Entry 2XRO (X-ray diffraction, 3.40 A resolution); this record covers chains E and X of the 6 polymer chains in the assembly.

Chain E:
Molecule: Hth-type transcriptional regulator ttgv
Organism: Pseudomonas putida
UniProtKB: Q93PU6 (TTGV_PSEPU); residue numbers follow UniProt; this construct covers 14-253
Sequence (241 residues; row label = number of the first residue in the row):
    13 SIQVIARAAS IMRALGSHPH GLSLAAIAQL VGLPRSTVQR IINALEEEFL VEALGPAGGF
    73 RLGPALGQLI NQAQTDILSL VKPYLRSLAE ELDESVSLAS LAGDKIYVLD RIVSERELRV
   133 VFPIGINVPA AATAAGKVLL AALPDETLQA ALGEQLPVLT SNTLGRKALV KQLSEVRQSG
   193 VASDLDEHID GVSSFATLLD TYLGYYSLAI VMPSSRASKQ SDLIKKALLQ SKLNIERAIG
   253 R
Not modelled in the structure: 13-14
Differences from the reference sequence: expression tag (13); engineered mutation Ser-109 (Cys in Q93PU6), Ser-205 (Cys in Q93PU6)
Swiss-Prot annotation at these positions:
  - DNA-binding region: Leu-36 to Glu-59 (H-T-H motif)
From the paper describing this entry:
  - binding site for Ttgv operator DNA (chain X): Arg-19, Ser-35, Arg-47, Ser-48, Thr-49, Gln-51, Arg-52
  - mutagenesis - R47A, T49A, R52A: decreased binding to Ttgv operator DNA (chain X) (citing earlier work)
  - mutagenesis - S35A: decreased binding to Ttgv operator DNA (chain X)

Chain X:
Molecule: Ttgv operator DNA
Sequence (42 nucleotides; numbered 1 to 42; the number before each row is that of its first residue):
     1 GAGTATCACA TAATGCTACA CTCTACCGCA TTACGATTCA GC

Chain E / chain X interface:
Pairs across the interface (14):
  Gln-15(E) / DA33(X)  phosphate contact
  Val-16(E) / DA33(X)  hydrogen bond to the phosphate
  Ser-35(E) / DT22(X)  sugar contact
  Ser-35(E) / DC23(X)  hydrogen bond to the phosphate
  Leu-36(E) / DC23(X)  phosphate contact
  Leu-36(E) / DT24(X)  base contact
  Ala-37(E) / DT22(X)  phosphate contact
  Ser-48(E) / DA25(X)  base contact
  Gln-51(E) / DT24(X)  base contact
  Gln-51(E) / DA25(X)  base contact
  Gly-70(E) / DT22(X)  phosphate contact
  Gly-70(E) / DC23(X)  phosphate contact
  Gly-71(E) / DC23(X)  hydrogen bond to the phosphate
  Phe-72(E) / DC23(X)  phosphate contact
Also at the interface, not in a pair above, chain E (13 interface residues in all): Arg-19, Arg-47, Asn-55
Also at the interface, not in a pair above, chain X (7 interface residues in all): DC26, DT32

Summary:
Chain E and chain X form an interface of 13 and 7 residues respectively; the contacts include 3 hydrogen
bonds. Polar contacts include Val-16(E)/DA33(X), Ser-35(E)/DC23(X) and Gly-71(E)/DC23(X). The paper reports a
binding site for Ttgv operator DNA (chain X) at Arg-19(E), Ser-35(E) and Arg-47(E) among others; R47A, T49A
and R52A of chain E, among others, reduce binding to Ttgv operator DNA (chain X).
Here chain E is Hth-type transcriptional regulator ttgv (Pseudomonas putida) and chain X is Ttgv operator DNA.
Entry 2XRO (Crystal structure of TtgV in complex with its DNA operator) was determined by X-ray diffraction
(same publication as 2XRN).
